PDB entry 3RWD | X-ray diffraction, 2.60 A resolution | chains A and B of the 3 polymer chains in the assembly

[Chain A]
Molecule: Major histocompatibility complex class I
Organism: Macaca mulatta
UniProtKB: Q9GJ77 (Q9GJ77_MACMU); residues 1-276 here correspond to UniProt positions 24-299 (UniProt number = residue number + 23)
Amino-acid sequence (276 residues; row label = number of the first residue in the row):
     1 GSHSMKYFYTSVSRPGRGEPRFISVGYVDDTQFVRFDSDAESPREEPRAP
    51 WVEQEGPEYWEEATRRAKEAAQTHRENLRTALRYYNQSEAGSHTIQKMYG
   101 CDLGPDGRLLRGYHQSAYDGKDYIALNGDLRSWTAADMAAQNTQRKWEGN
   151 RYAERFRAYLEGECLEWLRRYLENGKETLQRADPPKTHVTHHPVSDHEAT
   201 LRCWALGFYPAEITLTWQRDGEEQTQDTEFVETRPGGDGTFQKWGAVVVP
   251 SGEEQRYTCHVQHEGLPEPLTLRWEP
Disulfide bonds: C101-C164, C203-C259

[Chain B]
Molecule: Beta-2-microglobulin
Organism: Macaca mulatta
UniProtKB: Q6V7J5 (B2MG_MACMU); residues 1-99 here correspond to UniProt positions 21-119 (UniProt number = residue number + 20)
Amino-acid sequence (99 residues; row label = number of the first residue in the row):
     1 IQRTPKIQVYSRHPPENGKPNFLNCYVSGFHPSDIEVDLLKNGEKMGKVE
    51 HSDLSFSKDWSFYLLYYTEFTPNEKDEYACRVNHVTLSGPRTVKWDRDM
Disulfide bonds: C25-C80

[Interface between chain A and chain B]
Contacting residue pairs - 55 pairs, chain A then chain B:
  K6(A) with K58(B)
  F8(A) with F56(B), hydrophobic
  Y9(A) with F56(B)
  T10(A) with F56(B); F62(B)
  V12(A) with S33(B)
  I23(A) with L54(B)
  V25(A) with D53(B); L54(B); S55(B)
  Y27(A) with S55(B); Y63(B), hydrogen bond
  Q32(A) with D53(B), hydrogen bond
  R35(A) with D53(B)
  R48(A) with D53(B), salt bridge
  Q96(A) with H31(B), hydrogen bond; F56(B); W60(B), hydrogen bond (side chain-backbone); F62(B)
  K97(A) with F56(B)
  M98(A) with F56(B), hydrophobic
  Q115(A) with W60(B)
  S116(A) with W60(B)
  A117(A) with W60(B)
  D119(A) with I1(B), hydrogen bond (backbone-backbone); H31(B)
  G120(A) with I1(B); H31(B); W60(B)
  K121(A) with I1(B)
  D122(A) with W60(B), hydrogen bond
  H192(A) with D98(B), salt bridge
  R202(A) with D98(B), hydrogen bond (side chain-backbone)
  W204(A) with D98(B); M99(B)
  V231(A) with Q8(B)
  E232(A) with K6(B); Q8(B), hydrogen bond (backbone-side chain); Y26(B); S28(B), hydrogen bond
  R234(A) with Q8(B), hydrogen bond; Y10(B); M99(B), hydrogen bond (side chain-backbone)
  P235(A) with Y10(B), hydrogen bond (backbone-side chain); Y26(B); L65(B), hydrophobic
  G236(A) with R12(B), hydrogen bond (backbone-side chain); N24(B), hydrogen bond (backbone-side chain)
  G237(A) with R12(B), hydrogen bond (backbone-side chain); L65(B)
  D238(A) with R12(B)
  Q242(A) with Y10(B); S11(B), hydrogen bond (side chain-backbone); R12(B), hydrogen bond (side chain-backbone)
  W244(A) with M99(B), hydrogen bond (side chain-backbone)
Also at the interface, not in a pair above, chain A (37 interface residues in all): R17, T94, L206, T233
Also at the interface, not in a pair above, chain B (25 interface residues in all): P14, D34, D59

[Summary]
37 residues of chain A and 25 residues of chain B are in contact; the contacts include 18 hydrogen bonds and 2
salt bridges. Polar pairs include R48(A)-D53(B), H192(A)-D98(B) and Y27(A)-Y63(B).
Here chain A is Major histocompatibility complex class I and chain B is Beta-2-microglobulin, both from Macaca
mulatta. Entry 3RWD (rhesus macaque MHC class I molecule Mamu-B*17-IW11) was determined by X-ray diffraction,
deposited together with 3RWC, 3RWE, 3RWF, 3RWG, 3RWH, 3RWI and 3RWJ.
